Entry 6TDF (X-ray diffraction, 2.01 A resolution); this record covers chain A.

Chain A:
Protein: Glucosamine 6-phosphate N-acetyltransferase
Organism: Aspergillus fumigatus Af293
Notes: EC 2.3.1.4
Reference sequence: Q4WCU5 (Q4WCU5_ASPFU); numbering as in UniProt (aligned over 1-190)
Amino-acid sequence (190 residues; row label = number of the first residue in the row):
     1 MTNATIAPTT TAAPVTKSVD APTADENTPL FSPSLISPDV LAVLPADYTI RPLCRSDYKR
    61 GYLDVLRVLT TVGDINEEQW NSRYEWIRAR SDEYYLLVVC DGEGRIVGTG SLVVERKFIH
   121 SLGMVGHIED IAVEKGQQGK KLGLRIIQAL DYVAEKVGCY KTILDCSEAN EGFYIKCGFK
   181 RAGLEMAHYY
Disordered / not traced: 1-25
Small-molecule neighbours:
  - acetyl coenzyme A (ACO): Val68, Leu69, Ile128, Glu129, Asp130, Ile131, Ala132, Val133, Gln137, Gln138, Gly139, Lys140, Lys141, Leu142, Gly143, Leu144, Leu164, Asp165, Cys166, Ala169, Asn170, Gly172, Phe173, Tyr174, Lys176
  - 6-O-phosphono-alpha-D-glucopyranose (G6P): Leu69, Thr70, Lys117, Ile119, His120, Glu129, Asp130, Tyr160, Lys161, Asp165, Cys166, Tyr189
  - N3Q (2-[[3,5-bis(chloranyl)-4-(4H-1,2,4-triazol-3-yl)phenyl]-(2-hydroxyethyl)amino]ethanol): Tyr94, Val113, Glu115, His127, Glu129, Ile163, Leu164, Asp165
What the authors report for this chain:
  - binding site for N3Q: His127
  - mutagenesis - E129A, E129Q: decreased catalytic activity

Summary:
Chain A binds acetyl coenzyme A, compound N3Q and 6-O-phosphono-alpha-D-glucopyranose. From the paper: a
binding site for N3Q at His127; E129A and E129Q reduce catalytic activity.
Chain A is Glucosamine 6-phosphate N-acetyltransferase (Aspergillus fumigatus Af293); the structure, Crystal
structure of Aspergillus fumigatus Glucosamine-6-phosphate N-acetyltransferase 1 in complex with compound 3,
was determined by X-ray diffraction together with 6TDG and 6TDH from the same study.
